PDB entry 3WCU | X-ray diffraction, 2.90 A resolution | chains A and C of the 8 polymer chains in the assembly

[Chain A]
Molecule: A1 globin chain of giant V2 hemoglobin
From: Lamellibrachia satsuma
Reference sequence: S0BBU7 (S0BBU7_LAMSA); residues 1-146 here correspond to UniProt positions 20-165 (UniProt number = residue number + 19)
Chain sequence (146 residues; row label = number of the first residue in the row):
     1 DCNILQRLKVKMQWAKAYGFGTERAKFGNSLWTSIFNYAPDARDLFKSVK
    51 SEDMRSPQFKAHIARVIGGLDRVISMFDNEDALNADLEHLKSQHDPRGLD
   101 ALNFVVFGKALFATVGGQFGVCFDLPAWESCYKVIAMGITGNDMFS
Disulfides: C2-C131
Ion coordination: heme Fe near H94 (its only coordinating residue here)
Residues lining bound ligands: heme (HEM): L45, F46, S48, V49, H62, R65, V66, G69, L70, L90, H94, R97, L99, N103, F104, F107, I135, I139

[Chain C]
Molecule: B2 globin chain of giant V2 hemoglobin
From: Lamellibrachia satsuma
Reference sequence: S0BCU7 (S0BCU7_LAMSA); residues 1-150 here correspond to UniProt positions 17-166 (UniProt number = residue number + 16)
Chain sequence (150 residues; row label = number of the first residue in the row):
     1 SSNSCTTEDRREMQLMWANVWSAQFTGRRLAIAQAVFKDLFAHVPDAVGL
    51 FDRVHGTEIDSSEFKAHCIRVVNGLDSAIGLLSDPSTLNEQLSHLATQHQ
   101 ERAGVTKGGFSAIAQSFLRVMPQVASCFNPDAWSRCFNRITNGMTEGLAE
Disulfides: C5-C136
Ion coordination: heme Fe near H99 (its only coordinating residue here)
Residues lining bound ligands: heme (HEM): L50, F51, R53, V54, H67, R70, V71, G74, L75, Q98, H99, R102, V105, G109, F110, I113, F137, T141, M144

[Interface between chain A and chain C]
Disulfides between the chains: C122(A)-C127(C)
Contacting residue pairs (23):
  N3(A) with Q123(C)
  I4(A) with A31(C), hydrophobic
  L5(A) with A31(C); A35(C), hydrophobic; V120(C), hydrophobic; Q123(C); V124(C)
  Q6(A) with Q123(C)
  L8(A) with G27(C); R28(C); A31(C), hydrophobic
  K9(A) with P122(C), hydrogen bond (side chain-backbone); Q123(C); V124(C); A125(C), hydrogen bond (side chain-backbone); S126(C)
  M12(A) with V20(C), hydrophobic; R28(C), hydrogen bond; V124(C)
  Q13(A) with S126(C)
  F119(A) with S126(C)
  C122(A) with C127(C), disulfide
  D124(A) with P122(C)
Interface residues without a listed pair, chain C (13 interface residues in all): I32

[Overview]
11 residues of chain A and 13 residues of chain C are in contact, with 1 disulfide bond and 3 hydrogen bonds.
Polar pairs include K9(A)-P122(C), K9(A)-A125(C) and M12(A)-R28(C). Ligands of chain A: heme. Bound to chain
C: heme.
Here chain A is A1 globin chain of giant V2 hemoglobin and chain C is B2 globin chain of giant V2 hemoglobin,
both from Lamellibrachia satsuma. Entry 3WCU (The structure of a deoxygenated 400 kda hemoglobin provides a
more accurate description of the cooperative ...) was determined by X-ray diffraction, deposited together with
3WCT, 3WCV and 3WCW.
